PDB entry 5U2O | X-ray diffraction, 1.46 A resolution | chain A

# Chain A
Protein: J30 cch
From: Thermobacillus composti KWC4
Notes: engineered mutation(s): A98C, G114C, Y143H
Amino-acid sequence (576 residues; row label = number of the first residue in the row):
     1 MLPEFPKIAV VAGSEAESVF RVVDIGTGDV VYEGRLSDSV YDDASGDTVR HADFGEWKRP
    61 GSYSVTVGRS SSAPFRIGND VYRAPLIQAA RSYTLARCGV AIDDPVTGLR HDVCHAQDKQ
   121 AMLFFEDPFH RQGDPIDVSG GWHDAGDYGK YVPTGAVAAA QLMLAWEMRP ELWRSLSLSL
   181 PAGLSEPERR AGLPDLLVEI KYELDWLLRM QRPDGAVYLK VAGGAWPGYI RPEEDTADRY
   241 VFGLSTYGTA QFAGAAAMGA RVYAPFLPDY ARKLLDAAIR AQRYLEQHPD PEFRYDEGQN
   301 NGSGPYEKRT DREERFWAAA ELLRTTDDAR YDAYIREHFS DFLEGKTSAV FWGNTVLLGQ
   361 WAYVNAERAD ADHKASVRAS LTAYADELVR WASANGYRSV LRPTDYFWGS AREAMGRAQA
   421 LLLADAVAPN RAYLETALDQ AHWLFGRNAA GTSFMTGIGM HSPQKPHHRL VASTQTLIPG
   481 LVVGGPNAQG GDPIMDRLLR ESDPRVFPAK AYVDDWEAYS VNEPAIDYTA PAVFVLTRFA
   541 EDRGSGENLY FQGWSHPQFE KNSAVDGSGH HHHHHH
Unresolved in the structure: 544-576
Bound ions: Zn2+: Cys98, Cys114, His115, His143
Small-molecule neighbours: citrate anion (FLC): Met1, Pro74, Phe75, Arg76, Val81, Tyr82, Ala441, His442, Phe445
Reported in the primary citation:
  - Zn2+ coordination: Cys98, Cys114, His115, His143

# Overview
Bound to chain A: citrate anion. Cys98, Cys114, His115 and His143 coordinate Zn2+. From the paper: Zn2+
coordination by Cys98, Cys114 and His115 among others.
Chain A is J30 cch (Thermobacillus composti KWC4); the structure, Crystal structure of Zn-binding triple
mutant of GH family 9 endoglucanase J30, was determined by X-ray diffraction, deposited together with 5U0H.
